Entry 7H2R (X-ray diffraction, 1.32 A resolution); this record covers chains A and B.

== Chain A ==
Name: Serine protease subunit NS2B
From: Zika virus
Reference sequence: Q32ZE1 (POLG_ZIKV); residues 46-89 here correspond to UniProt positions 1414-1457 (UniProt number = residue number + 1368)
Sequence (46 residues; each row starts with the number of its first residue):
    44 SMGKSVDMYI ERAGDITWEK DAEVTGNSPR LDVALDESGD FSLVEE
Disordered / not traced: 44-49, 89
Sequence notes: expression tag (44-45)

== Chain B ==
Name: Serine protease NS3
From: Zika virus
Notes: EC 3.4.21.91, 3.6.1.15, 3.6.4.13
Reference sequence: Q32ZE1 (POLG_ZIKV); residues 11-177 here correspond to UniProt positions 1509-1675 (UniProt number = residue number + 1498)
Sequence (168 residues; each row starts with the number of its first residue):
    10 MKEVKKGETT DGVYRVMTRR LLGSTQVGVG VMQEGVFHTM WHVTKGAALR SGEGRLDPYW
    70 GDVKQDLVSY CGPWKLDAAW DGLSEVQLLA VPPGERAKNI QTLPGIFKTK DGDIGAVALD
   130 YPAGTSGSPI LDKCGRVIGL YGNGVVIKNG SYVSAITQGK REEETPVE
Disordered / not traced: 10-15, 172-177
Sequence notes: initiating methionine (10); conflict Lys-107 (Arg1605 in Q32ZE1)
Small-molecule neighbours:
  - N-(3-acetamidophenyl)-2-methoxy-ethanamide (GWA), molecule 1: His-51, Tyr-130, Pro-131, Ala-132, Ser-135, Tyr-150, Gly-151, Val-155, Tyr-161
  - N-(3-acetamidophenyl)-2-methoxy-ethanamide (GWA), molecule 2: Asp-129, Tyr-130, Pro-131, Asn-158, Gly-159, Ser-160, Tyr-161
Curated features (UniProtKB/Swiss-Prot):
  - active site (Charge relay system): His-51, Asp-75, Ser-135

== Interface between chain A and chain B ==
Residue-residue contacts (94; chain A residue first):
  Asp-50(A) / Thr-27(B)
  Asp-50(A) / Arg-28(B)
  Asp-50(A) / Arg-59(B)  salt bridge
  Met-51(A) / Met-26(B)
  Met-51(A) / Val-36(B)  hydrophobic
  Met-51(A) / Val-52(B)
  Met-51(A) / Leu-58(B)
  Met-51(A) / Arg-59(B)  hydrogen bond (backbone-backbone)
  Tyr-52(A) / Arg-24(B)
  Tyr-52(A) / Val-25(B)
  Tyr-52(A) / Met-26(B)  hydrogen bond (backbone-backbone)
  Tyr-52(A) / Arg-28(B)  hydrogen bond
  Tyr-52(A) / Ser-33(B)  hydrogen bond
  Tyr-52(A) / Arg-59(B)
  Ile-53(A) / Tyr-23(B)  hydrophobic
  Ile-53(A) / Arg-24(B)
  Ile-53(A) / Met-41(B)  hydrophobic
  Ile-53(A) / Arg-59(B)  hydrogen bond (backbone-backbone)
  Ile-53(A) / Ser-60(B)
  Ile-53(A) / Leu-65(B)  hydrophobic
  Glu-54(A) / Tyr-23(B)
  Glu-54(A) / Arg-24(B)  hydrogen bond (backbone-backbone)
  Arg-55(A) / Glu-17(B)
  Arg-55(A) / Thr-19(B)  hydrogen bond
  Arg-55(A) / Asp-20(B)  hydrogen bond (side chain-backbone)
  Arg-55(A) / Gly-21(B)
  Arg-55(A) / Val-22(B)
  Arg-55(A) / Tyr-23(B)
  Ala-56(A) / Val-22(B)  hydrogen bond (backbone-backbone)
  Ala-56(A) / Val-100(B)  hydrophobic
  Ala-56(A) / Ala-106(B)
  Gly-57(A) / Gly-21(B)
  Gly-57(A) / Val-22(B)  hydrogen bond (backbone-backbone)
  Asp-58(A) / Leu-98(B)
  Ile-59(A) / Gly-21(B)
  Ile-59(A) / Val-22(B)
  Ile-59(A) / Val-40(B)  hydrophobic
  Ile-59(A) / Leu-98(B)  hydrophobic
  Ile-59(A) / Leu-140(B)  hydrophobic
  Ile-59(A) / Gly-144(B)
  Ile-59(A) / Val-146(B)  hydrophobic
  Thr-60(A) / Asn-108(B)  hydrogen bond (backbone-side chain)
  Thr-60(A) / Leu-140(B)
  Trp-61(A) / Glu-94(B)
  Trp-61(A) / Val-95(B)
  Trp-61(A) / Gln-96(B)
  Trp-61(A) / Gln-110(B)
  Trp-61(A) / Leu-140(B)
  Trp-61(A) / Asp-141(B)
  Trp-61(A) / Lys-142(B)
  Glu-62(A) / Gln-96(B)  hydrogen bond (backbone-side chain)
  Glu-62(A) / Asn-108(B)
  Ala-65(A) / Gln-96(B)
  Ala-65(A) / Asn-108(B)
  Glu-66(A) / Asn-108(B)
  Glu-66(A) / Ile-109(B)
  Glu-66(A) / Gln-110(B)  hydrogen bond (backbone-backbone)
  Val-67(A) / Glu-94(B)
  Val-67(A) / Gln-110(B)
  Thr-68(A) / Ile-109(B)
  Thr-68(A) / Gln-110(B)  hydrogen bond (backbone-backbone)
  Thr-68(A) / Thr-111(B)  hydrogen bond (backbone-side chain)
  Thr-68(A) / Leu-128(B)
  Gly-69(A) / Thr-111(B)
  Gly-69(A) / Ala-127(B)
  Asn-70(A) / Leu-112(B)
  Asn-70(A) / Ala-127(B)
  Ser-71(A) / Leu-112(B)
  Ser-71(A) / Pro-113(B)
  Ser-71(A) / Gly-114(B)
  Pro-72(A) / Gly-114(B)
  Pro-72(A) / Ile-115(B)  hydrogen bond (backbone-backbone)
  Pro-72(A) / Ala-127(B)
  Arg-73(A) / Ile-115(B)
  Leu-74(A) / Ile-115(B)  hydrogen bond (backbone-backbone)
  Leu-74(A) / Phe-116(B)
  Leu-74(A) / Lys-117(B)  hydrogen bond (backbone-backbone)
  Asp-75(A) / Lys-117(B)  salt bridge
  Val-76(A) / Phe-116(B)  hydrophobic
  Val-76(A) / Lys-117(B)  hydrogen bond (backbone-backbone)
  Val-76(A) / Thr-118(B)
  Leu-78(A) / Lys-73(B)
  Asp-79(A) / Lys-73(B)
  Glu-80(A) / Lys-73(B)
  Ser-81(A) / Val-72(B)
  Gly-82(A) / Val-72(B)
  Gly-82(A) / Lys-73(B)
  Gly-82(A) / Asn-152(B)  hydrogen bond (backbone-side chain)
  Phe-84(A) / Phe-116(B)  hydrophobic
  Phe-84(A) / Asn-152(B)
  Phe-84(A) / Gly-153(B)
  Phe-84(A) / Val-154(B)
  Phe-84(A) / Ala-164(B)  hydrophobic
  Leu-86(A) / Val-155(B)
Also at the interface, not in a pair above, chain A (33 interface residues in all): Ser-85
Also at the interface, not in a pair above, chain B (58 interface residues in all): Phe-46, Thr-53, Ala-57, Ile-123, Pro-138, Ile-156, Val-162

== In short ==
The interface between chain A and chain B involves 33 residues on one side and 58 on the other; the contacts
include 20 hydrogen bonds and 2 salt bridges. Polar pairs include Asp-50(A)/Arg-59(B), Asp-75(A)/Lys-117(B)
and Tyr-52(A)/Arg-28(B). Chain B binds N-(3-acetamidophenyl)-2-methoxy-ethanamide.
Chain A is Serine protease subunit NS2B and chain B is Serine protease NS3, both from Zika virus; the
structure, PanDDA analysis group deposition -- Crystal Structure of ZIKV NS2B-NS3 protease in complex with
Z31735562, was determined by X-ray diffraction.
